Entry 2CB6 (X-ray diffraction, 3.00 A resolution); this record covers chains B and C of the 4 polymer chains in the assembly.

== Chain B (and C) ==
Molecule: Mosquitocidal toxin
From: Bacillus sphaericus
Notes: fragment: catalytic domain residues 30-308; chain C of this document is another copy of the same molecule, construct and numbering; everything in this record applies to it too
UniProt: Q03988 (Q03988_BACSH); residue numbers follow UniProt; this construct covers 30-308
Sequence (291 residues; each row starts with the number of its first residue):
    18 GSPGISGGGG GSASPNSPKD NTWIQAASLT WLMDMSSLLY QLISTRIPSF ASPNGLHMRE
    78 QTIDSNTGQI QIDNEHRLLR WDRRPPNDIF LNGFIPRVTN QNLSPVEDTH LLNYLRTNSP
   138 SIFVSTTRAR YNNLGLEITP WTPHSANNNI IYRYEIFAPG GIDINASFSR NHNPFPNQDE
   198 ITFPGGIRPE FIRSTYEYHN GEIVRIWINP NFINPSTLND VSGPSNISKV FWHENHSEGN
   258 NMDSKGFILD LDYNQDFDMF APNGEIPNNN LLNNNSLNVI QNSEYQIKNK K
Unresolved in the structure: 18-36, 50-54, 262-271, 290-308 (chain C: 18-36, 46-54, 290-308)
Construct notes: engineered mutation Q195 (Glu in Q03988)

== Chain B / chain C interface ==
Contacting residue pairs - 25 pairs, chain B then chain C:
  F67(B) with N119(C); L120(C); S121(C)
  R133(B) with E124(C); D125(C), salt bridge; N130(C); S136(C), hydrogen bond; P137(C), hydrogen bond (side chain-backbone)
  H161(B) with F274(C)
  R187(B) with D267(C)
  N188(B) with R114(C); N119(C), hydrogen bond
  H189(B) with N119(C)
  N190(B) with S121(C); E124(C)
  F192(B) with V115(C), hydrophobic; D125(C); P137(C), hydrophobic
  P279(B) with T134(C)
  I283(B) with K262(C); L268(C), hydrophobic
  P284(B) with K262(C)
  N286(B) with I265(C); D267(C); L268(C)
Other interface residues (no listed pair), chain B (17 interface residues in all): T134, R147, F277, E282, N285
Other interface residues (no listed pair), chain C (18 interface residues in all): Q118, N271

== Overview ==
Chain B and chain C form an interface of 17 and 18 residues respectively; the contacts include 3 hydrogen
bonds and 1 salt bridge. Polar contacts include R133(B)-D125(C), R133(B)-S136(C) and R133(B)-P137(C).
Both chains are Mosquitocidal toxin (Bacillus sphaericus). Entry 2CB6 (Crystal structure of the catalytic
domain of the mosquitocidal toxin from Bacillus sphaericus, mutant E195Q) was determined by X-ray diffraction,
deposited together with 2CB4.
